1IBM - chains A and E of the 24 polymer chains in the assembly; structure by X-ray diffraction, 3.31 A resolution.

[Chain A]
Molecule: 16S ribosomal RNA
Source organism: Thermus thermophilus
Sequence (1522 nucleotides; row label = number of the first residue in the row; note: 42 numbers in that range are skipped by the numbering (no residue carries them; nothing is unmodelled there); a row labelled like 190A-190L holds insertion residues (190A, then the next letters in order); numbering starts at 0):
     0 UUUGUUGGAGAGUUUGAUCCUGGCUCAGGGUGAACGCUGGCGGCGUGCCU
    50 AAGACAUGCAAGUCGUGCGGG
    73 CCGCGGGGUUUU
    88 ACUCCG
    95 UGGUC
   101 AGCGGCGGACGGGUGAGUAACGCGUGGGU
  129A G
   130 ACCUACCCGGAAGAGGGGGACAACCCGGGGAAACUCGGGCUAAUCCCCCA
   180 UGUGGACCCGC
190A-190L CCCUUGGGGUGU
   191 GUCCAAAGGGCUUU
   216 GCCCGCUUCCGGAUGGGCCCGCGUCCCAUCAGCUAGUUGGUGGGGUAAUG
   266 GCCCACCAAGGCGACGACGGGUAGCCGGUCUGAGAGGAUGGCCGGCCACA
   316 GGGGCACUGAGACACGGGCCCCACUCCUACGGGAGGCAGCAGUUAGGAAU
   366 CUUCCGCAAUGGGCGCAAGCCUGACGGAGCGACGCCGCUUGGAGGAAGAA
   416 GCCCUUCGGGGUGUAAACUCCUGAA
   442 CCCGGGACGAAACCCCCGACGA
   474 GGGGACUGACGGUACCGGG
   494 GUAAUAGCGCCGGCCAACUCCGUGCCAGCAGCCGCGGUAAUACGGAGGGC
   544 GCGAGCGUUACCCGGAUUCACUGGGCGUAAAGGGCGUGUAGGCGGCCUGG
   594 GGCGUCCCAUGUGAAAGACCACGGCUCAACCGUGGGGGAGCGUGGGAUAC
   644 GCUCAGGCUAGACGGUGGGAGAGGGUGGUGGAAUUCCCGGAGUAGCGGUG
   694 AAAUGCGCAGAUACCGGGAGGAACGCCGAUGGCGAAGGCAGCCACCUGGU
   744 CCACCCGUGACGCUGAGGCGCGAAAGCGUGGGGAGCAAACCGGAUUAGAU
   794 ACCCGGGUAGUCCACGCCCUAAACGAUGCGCGCUAGGUCUCUGGGUCU
   848 CCUGGGGGCCGAAGCUAACGCGUUAAGCGCGCCGCCUGGGGAGUACGGCC
   898 GCAAGGCUGAAACUCAAAGGAAUUGACGGGGGCCCGCACAAGCGGUGGAG
   948 CAUGUGGUUUAAUUCGAAGCAACGCGAAGAACCUUACCAGGCCUUGACAU
   998 GCUAGG
 1003A G
  1004 AACCCGGGUGAAAGCCUGGGGUGCCCC
1030A-1030D GCGA
  1031 GGGGAGCCCUAGCACAGGUGCUGCAUGGCCGUCGUCAGCUCGUGCCGUGA
  1081 GGUGUUGGGUUAAGUCCCGCAACGAGCGCAACCCCCGCCGUUAGUUGCCA
  1131 GCGGUUCGGCCGGGCACUCUAACGGGACUGCCCGCGAAA
  1171 GCGGGAGGAAGGAGGGGACGACGUCUGGUCAGCAUGGCCCUUACGGCCUG
  1221 GGCGACACACGUGCUACAAUGCCCACUACAAAGCGAUGCCACCCGGCAAC
  1271 GGGGAGCUAAUCGCAAAAAGGUGGGCCCAGUUCGGAUUGGGGUCUGCAAC
  1321 CCGACCCCAUGAAGCCGGAAUCGCUAGUAAUCGCGGAUCAG
 1361A C
  1362 CAUGCCGCGGUGAAUACGUUCCCGGGCCUUGUACACACCGCCCGUCACGC
  1412 CAUGGGAGCGGGCUCUACCCGAAGUCGCCGGG
  1446 AGCCUACGGG
  1459 CAGGCGCCGAGGGUAGGGCCCGUGACUGGGGCGAAGUCGUAACAAGGUAG
  1509 CUGUACCGGAAGGUGCGGCUGGAUCACCUCCUUUCU
Not modelled in the structure: 0-4, 1535-1544
Ion coordination: Mg2+ site 1: U12, G22; Mg2+ site 2: U12, C526, G527; Mg2+ site 3: G15, U920; Mg2+ site 4 near G21 (its only coordinating residue here); Mg2+ site 5: G61, G105; Mg2+ site 6: G69, G70, U98; Mg2+ site 7: A109, G331; Mg2+ site 8: A116, G117, G289; Mg2+ site 9: C174, C175; Mg2+ site 10: G181, G183; Mg2+ site 11: U182, G183; Mg2+ site 12 near A195 (its only coordinating residue here); 64 more Mg2+ sites not listed

[Chain E]
Protein: 30S ribosomal protein S5
Source organism: Thermus thermophilus
Reference sequence: P27152 (RS5_THETH); residue numbers follow UniProt; this construct covers 1-162
Amino-acid sequence (162 residues; row label = number of the first residue in the row):
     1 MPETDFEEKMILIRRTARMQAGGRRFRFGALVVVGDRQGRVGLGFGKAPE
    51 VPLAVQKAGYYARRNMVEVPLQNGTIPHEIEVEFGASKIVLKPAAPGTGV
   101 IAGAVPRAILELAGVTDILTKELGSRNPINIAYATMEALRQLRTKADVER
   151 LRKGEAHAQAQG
Not modelled in the structure: 1-4, 155-162

[Interface between chain A and chain E]
Pairs across the interface (79):
  U5(A) with Ala-95(E), base contact
  G6(A) with Ala-94(E), base contact; Ala-95(E), hydrogen bond to the base; Thr-98(E), hydrogen bond to the base; Leu-119(E), base contact
  G7(A) with Lys-92(E), hydrogen bond to the base; Ile-101(E), phosphate contact; Leu-119(E), phosphate contact; Thr-120(E), hydrogen bond to the sugar; Lys-121(E), base contact
  A8(A) with Ile-101(E), base contact; Ala-102(E), hydrogen bond to the sugar; Gly-103(E), sugar contact; Arg-107(E), base contact; Thr-120(E), sugar contact
  G9(A) with Lys-121(E), salt bridge to the phosphate; Glu-122(E), hydrogen bond to the phosphate; Arg-126(E), phosphate contact
  A10(A) with Arg-126(E), salt bridge to the phosphate
  G15(A) with Ala-17(E), sugar contact; Arg-18(E), base contact; Met-19(E), base contact; Arg-24(E), hydrogen bond to the sugar
  A16(A) with Thr-16(E), hydrogen bond to the sugar; Ala-17(E), hydrogen bond to the sugar
  U17(A) with Arg-14(E), phosphate contact
  C18(A) with Arg-14(E), salt bridge to the phosphate; Asn-127(E), hydrogen bond to the phosphate; Asn-130(E), hydrogen bond to the phosphate
  C19(A) with Ala-86(E), phosphate contact; Ser-125(E), hydrogen bond to the phosphate; Asn-127(E), phosphate contact; Asn-130(E), hydrogen bond to the phosphate
  U20(A) with Ala-86(E), phosphate contact
  G558(A) with Lys-121(E), phosphate contact
  A559(A) with Lys-121(E), salt bridge to the phosphate; Arg-126(E), salt bridge to the phosphate
  U560(A) with Leu-123(E), base contact
  A864(A) with Gly-85(E), phosphate contact
  U921(A) with Arg-18(E), sugar contact; Met-19(E), hydrogen bond to the sugar; Gln-20(E), phosphate contact
  G922(A) with Met-19(E), sugar contact; Gln-20(E), hydrogen bond to the phosphate; Ala-21(E), hydrogen bond to the phosphate
  A923(A) with Ala-21(E), phosphate contact
  C1069(A) with Arg-25(E), phosphate contact
  U1070(A) with Arg-18(E), salt bridge to the phosphate; Gln-20(E), phosphate contact; Arg-25(E), salt bridge to the phosphate
  C1071(A) with Arg-27(E), salt bridge to the phosphate
  G1072(A) with Pro-49(E), phosphate contact; Lys-57(E), salt bridge to the phosphate
  U1073(A) with Lys-57(E), salt bridge to the phosphate
  G1074(A) with Tyr-60(E), phosphate contact; Tyr-61(E), hydrogen bond to the phosphate
  G1077(A) with Lys-47(E), hydrogen bond to the base
  U1078(A) with Asn-130(E), hydrogen bond to the sugar; Tyr-133(E), phosphate contact
  G1079(A) with Arg-14(E), hydrogen bond to the phosphate; Tyr-133(E), hydrogen bond to the phosphate
  A1080(A) with Arg-14(E), salt bridge to the phosphate; Thr-16(E), hydrogen bond to the phosphate; Ala-17(E), phosphate contact; Phe-45(E), phosphate contact; Lys-47(E), phosphate contact
  G1081(A) with Thr-16(E), phosphate contact; Ala-17(E), phosphate contact; Arg-18(E), phosphate contact; Arg-27(E), phosphate contact
  C1192(A) with Arg-25(E), hydrogen bond to the base
  G1193(A) with Arg-25(E), hydrogen bond to the sugar
  U1194(A) with Gly-22(E), sugar contact
  A1396(A) with Met-19(E), base contact; Arg-24(E), phosphate contact
  C1397(A) with Arg-24(E), salt bridge to the phosphate
  A1398(A) with Met-19(E), base contact; Gln-20(E), base contact; Gly-22(E), base contact
Also at the interface, not in a pair above, chain A (39 interface residues in all): C862, U863, G1082
Also at the interface, not in a pair above, chain E (45 interface residues in all): Gly-23, Ala-48, Leu-53, Glu-83, Phe-84, Ser-87, Pro-93, Ile-129

[Overview]
39 residues of chain A face 45 of chain E across their interface; the contacts include 24 hydrogen bonds and
12 salt bridges. Among the polar pairs are G6(A)/Ala-95(E), G6(A)/Thr-98(E) and G7(A)/Lys-92(E). U12(A) and
G22(A) form the Mg2+ site 1.
Chain A is 16S ribosomal RNA and chain E is 30S ribosomal protein S5, both from Thermus thermophilus; the
structure, Structure of the thermus thermophilus 30S ribosomal subunit in complex with a messenger RNA
fragment and ..., was determined by X-ray diffraction, deposited together with 1IBK and 1IBL.
